4HKQ - chains A and E of the 3 polymer chains in the assembly; structure by X-ray diffraction, 3.04 A resolution.

== Chain A ==
Molecule: Reverse transcriptase/ribonuclease H p80
From: Xenotropic MuLV-related virus
Notes: EC 2.7.7.49, 2.7.7.7, 3.1.26.4; fragment: Reverse Transcriptase
UniProt: A1Z651 (POL_XMRV6); residues 1-671 here correspond to UniProt positions 658-1328 (UniProt number = residue number + 657)
Chain sequence (681 residues; row label = number of the first residue in the row; numbers below 1 keep their minus sign (Met-9 is residue -9)):
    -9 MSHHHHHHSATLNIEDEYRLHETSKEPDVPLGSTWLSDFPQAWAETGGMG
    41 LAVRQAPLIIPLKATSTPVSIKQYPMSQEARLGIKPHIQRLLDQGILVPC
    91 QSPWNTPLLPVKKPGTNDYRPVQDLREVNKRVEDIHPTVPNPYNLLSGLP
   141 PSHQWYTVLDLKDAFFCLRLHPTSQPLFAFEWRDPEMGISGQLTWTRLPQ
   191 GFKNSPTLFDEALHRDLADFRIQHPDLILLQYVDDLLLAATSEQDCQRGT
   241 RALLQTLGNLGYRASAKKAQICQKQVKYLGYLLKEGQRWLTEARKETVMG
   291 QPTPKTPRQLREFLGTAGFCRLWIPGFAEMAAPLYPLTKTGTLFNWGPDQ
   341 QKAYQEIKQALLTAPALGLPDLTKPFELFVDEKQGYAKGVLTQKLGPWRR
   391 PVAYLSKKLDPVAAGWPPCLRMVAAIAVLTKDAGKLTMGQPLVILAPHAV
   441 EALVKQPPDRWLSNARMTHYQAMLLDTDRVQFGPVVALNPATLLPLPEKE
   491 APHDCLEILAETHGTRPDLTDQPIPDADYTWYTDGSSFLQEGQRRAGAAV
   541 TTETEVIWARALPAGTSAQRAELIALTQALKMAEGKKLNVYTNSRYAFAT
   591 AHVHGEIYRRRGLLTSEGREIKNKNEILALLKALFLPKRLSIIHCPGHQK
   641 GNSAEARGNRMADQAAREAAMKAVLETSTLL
Not modelled in the structure: -9 to 27, 104-107, 175-181, 330-331, 449-454, 488-671
Differences from the reference sequence: expression tag (-9 to 0); engineered mutation Asn583 (Asp1240 in A1Z651)
UniProt features mapped onto this chain:
  - binding site (RNA): Tyr64, Asp114, Arg116, Pro130, Asn194, Pro196, Lys397, Lys398, Lys425, Ser527, Leu529, Arg585, Arg609
  - binding site (Mg(2+)): Asp150, Asp224, Asp225, Asp524, Glu562, Asp653
  - binding site (DNA): Arg284, Arg298, Arg301, Phe309, Trp406, Arg456, Gln530, Ser557, Gln559
  - site: Leu671 (Cleavage)
Reported in the primary citation:
  - binding site for the 25-nt RNA strand (chain E): Tyr64, Leu99, Asp114, Arg116, Pro130, Gly191, Lys193, Lys397, Lys398, Lys425
  - contacts within the chain: Asp114-Arg116 (salt bridge), Asn119-Lys193 (hydrogen bond)
  - binding site for the 22-nt DNA strand: Arg284, Arg298, Arg301, Glu302, Phe309, Trp406, Arg456
  - mutagenesis - K397A/K398A, W406A/R456A: decreased catalytic activity (RNase H activity)
  - mutagenesis - R311A/K425A: increased catalytic activity (RNase H activity)
  - specificity-determining residues: Phe309 (proposed by the authors, not directly observed)
  - mutagenesis - R311A/K425A, K397A/K398A: unchanged catalytic activity

== Chain E ==
Molecule: 25-nt RNA strand
Sequence (25 nucleotides; row label = number of the first residue in the row):
     1 AACAGAGUGCGACACCUGAUUCCAU
Not modelled in the structure: 17-25

== Interface between chain A and chain E ==
Residue-residue contacts (38; chain A residue first):
  Tyr64(A) - A1(E)  stacking on the base
  Pro65(A) - A1(E)  base contact
  Leu99(A) - A1(E)  sugar contact
  Arg110(A) - A2(E)  base contact
  Val112(A) - A2(E)  base contact
  Gln113(A) - A2(E)  sugar contact
  Asp114(A) - A1(E)  hydrogen bond to the sugar
  Asp114(A) - A2(E)  sugar contact
  Leu115(A) - A2(E)  sugar contact
  Arg116(A) - A1(E)  hydrogen bond to the sugar
  Arg116(A) - A2(E)  salt bridge to the phosphate
  Arg116(A) - C3(E)  phosphate contact
  Asn119(A) - C3(E)  sugar contact
  Val129(A) - A4(E)  sugar contact
  Val129(A) - G5(E)  sugar contact
  Pro130(A) - G5(E)  hydrogen bond to the sugar
  Asn131(A) - A6(E)  sugar contact
  Pro132(A) - G5(E)  sugar contact
  Pro132(A) - A6(E)  sugar contact
  Tyr133(A) - G7(E)  sugar contact
  Gly191(A) - A2(E)  hydrogen bond to the sugar
  Gly191(A) - C3(E)  sugar contact
  Phe192(A) - C3(E)  sugar contact
  Lys193(A) - C3(E)  hydrogen bond to the sugar
  Lys193(A) - A4(E)  sugar contact
  Pro196(A) - C3(E)  base contact
  Pro196(A) - A4(E)  sugar contact
  Tyr222(A) - G5(E)  base contact
  Arg311(A) - G7(E)  sugar contact
  Arg311(A) - U8(E)  sugar contact
  Tyr325(A) - U8(E)  sugar contact
  Tyr325(A) - G9(E)  sugar contact
  Lys397(A) - U8(E)  salt bridge to the phosphate
  Lys397(A) - G9(E)  salt bridge to the phosphate
  Lys398(A) - G9(E)  hydrogen bond to the phosphate
  Lys398(A) - C10(E)  salt bridge to the phosphate
  Lys425(A) - G7(E)  salt bridge to the phosphate
  Lys425(A) - U8(E)  salt bridge to the phosphate
Also at the interface, not in a pair above, chain A (29 interface residues in all): Val101, Thr197, Gly305, Gly308

== Summary ==
29 residues of chain A and 10 residues of chain E are in contact; the contacts include 6 hydrogen bonds, 6
salt bridges and 1 aromatic stacking contact. Polar contacts include Asp114(A)-A1(E), Arg116(A)-A1(E) and
Pro130(A)-G5(E). From the paper: a binding site for the 25-nt RNA strand (chain E) at Tyr64(A), Leu99(A) and
Asp114(A) among others; K397A/K398A and W406A/R456A of chain A reduce catalytic activity (RNase H activity).
Here chain A is Reverse transcriptase/ribonuclease H p80 (Xenotropic MuLV-related virus) and chain E is a
25-nt RNA strand. Entry 4HKQ (XMRV reverse transcriptase in complex with RNA/DNA hybrid) was determined by
X-ray diffraction.
